Entry 9GYA (X-ray diffraction, 1.85 A resolution); this record covers chains A and B.

# Chain A
Name: Vitamin D3 receptor A
Source organism: Danio rerio
UniProt: Q9PTN2 (VDRA_DANRE); residues 156-453 here = UniProt positions 156-453
Amino-acid sequence (302 residues; each row starts with the number of its first residue):
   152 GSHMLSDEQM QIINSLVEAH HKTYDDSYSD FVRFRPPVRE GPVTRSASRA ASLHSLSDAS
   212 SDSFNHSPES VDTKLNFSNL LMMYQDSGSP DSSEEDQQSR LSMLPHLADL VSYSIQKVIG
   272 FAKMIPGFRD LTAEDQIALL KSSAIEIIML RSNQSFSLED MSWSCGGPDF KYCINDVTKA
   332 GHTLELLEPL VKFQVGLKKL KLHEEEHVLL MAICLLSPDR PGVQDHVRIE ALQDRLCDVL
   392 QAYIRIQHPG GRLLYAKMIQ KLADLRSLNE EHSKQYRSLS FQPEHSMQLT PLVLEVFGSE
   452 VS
Unresolved in the structure: 152-153, 191-250
Construct notes: expression tag (152-155)
Small-molecule neighbours: A1IQQ ((1R,3S,5Z)-5-[(2E)-2-[(1R,3AS,7AR)-1-[(2R)-5-dimethylsilylpent-4-yn-2-yl]-7A-methyl-2,3,3A,5,6,7-hexahydro-1H-inden-4-ylidene]ethylidene]-4-methylidene-cyclohexane-1,3-diol): Y175, Y179, F182, L255, L258, L261, V262, S265, I296, I299, M300, R302, S303, S306, W314, C316, Y323, V328, A331, H333, L337, L341, H423, Y427, L430
Curated features (UniProtKB/Swiss-Prot):
  - region: K274 to K292 (Interaction with coactivator LXXLL motif)
  - motif: P442 to S450 (9aaTAD)
  - binding site (calcitriol): Y175, S265, R302, S306, H333, H423

# Chain B
Name: Nuclear receptor coactivator 2
UniProt: Q15596 (NCOA2_HUMAN); residues 686-698 here = UniProt positions 686-698
Amino-acid sequence (13 residues; row label = number of the first residue in the row):
   686 KHKILHRLLQ DSS
Unresolved in the structure: 696-698

# Chain A / chain B interface
Pairs across the interface (23):
  I270(A) - L690(B)  hydrophobic
  I270(A) - L693(B)  hydrophobic
  K274(A) - L693(B)  hydrogen bond (side chain-backbone)
  K274(A) - Q695(B)
  R280(A) - L694(B)
  R280(A) - Q695(B)
  Q287(A) - L694(B)
  I288(A) - H687(B)
  I288(A) - L690(B)  hydrophobic
  I288(A) - H691(B)
  I288(A) - L694(B)  hydrophobic
  L291(A) - L694(B)  hydrophobic
  K292(A) - H687(B)  hydrogen bond
  P442(A) - I689(B)  hydrophobic
  L443(A) - I689(B)  hydrophobic
  E446(A) - H687(B)
  E446(A) - K688(B)  hydrogen bond (side chain-backbone)
  E446(A) - I689(B)  hydrogen bond (side chain-backbone)
  E446(A) - L690(B)  hydrogen bond (side chain-backbone)
  V447(A) - L690(B)  hydrophobic
  E451(A) - H687(B)  hydrogen bond (backbone-side chain)
  V452(A) - K686(B)  hydrogen bond (backbone-side chain)
  S453(A) - H687(B)  hydrogen bond
Also at the interface, not in a pair above, chain A (17 interface residues in all): Q267, F279, A284

# Summary
17 residues of chain A face 9 of chain B across their interface; the contacts include 8 hydrogen bonds. Polar
contacts include K274(A)-L693(B), K292(A)-H687(B) and E446(A)-K688(B). Chain A binds compound A1IQQ. UniProt
lists 6 calcitriol-binding residues on chain A.
Here chain A is Vitamin D3 receptor A (Danio rerio) and chain B is Nuclear receptor coactivator 2. Entry 9GYA
(Vitamin D Receptor in complex with Sila-e) was determined by X-ray diffraction together with 9GY8, 9GYC, 9GYJ
and 9GYK from the same study.
